5WEA - chains A and B; structure by X-ray diffraction, 3.12 A resolution.

[Chain A]
Molecule: Protein argonaute-2
Source organism: Homo sapiens
Notes: EC 3.1.26.-
Reference sequence: Q9UKV8 (AGO2_HUMAN); numbering as in UniProt (aligned over 1-859)
Sequence (859 residues; each row starts with the number of its first residue):
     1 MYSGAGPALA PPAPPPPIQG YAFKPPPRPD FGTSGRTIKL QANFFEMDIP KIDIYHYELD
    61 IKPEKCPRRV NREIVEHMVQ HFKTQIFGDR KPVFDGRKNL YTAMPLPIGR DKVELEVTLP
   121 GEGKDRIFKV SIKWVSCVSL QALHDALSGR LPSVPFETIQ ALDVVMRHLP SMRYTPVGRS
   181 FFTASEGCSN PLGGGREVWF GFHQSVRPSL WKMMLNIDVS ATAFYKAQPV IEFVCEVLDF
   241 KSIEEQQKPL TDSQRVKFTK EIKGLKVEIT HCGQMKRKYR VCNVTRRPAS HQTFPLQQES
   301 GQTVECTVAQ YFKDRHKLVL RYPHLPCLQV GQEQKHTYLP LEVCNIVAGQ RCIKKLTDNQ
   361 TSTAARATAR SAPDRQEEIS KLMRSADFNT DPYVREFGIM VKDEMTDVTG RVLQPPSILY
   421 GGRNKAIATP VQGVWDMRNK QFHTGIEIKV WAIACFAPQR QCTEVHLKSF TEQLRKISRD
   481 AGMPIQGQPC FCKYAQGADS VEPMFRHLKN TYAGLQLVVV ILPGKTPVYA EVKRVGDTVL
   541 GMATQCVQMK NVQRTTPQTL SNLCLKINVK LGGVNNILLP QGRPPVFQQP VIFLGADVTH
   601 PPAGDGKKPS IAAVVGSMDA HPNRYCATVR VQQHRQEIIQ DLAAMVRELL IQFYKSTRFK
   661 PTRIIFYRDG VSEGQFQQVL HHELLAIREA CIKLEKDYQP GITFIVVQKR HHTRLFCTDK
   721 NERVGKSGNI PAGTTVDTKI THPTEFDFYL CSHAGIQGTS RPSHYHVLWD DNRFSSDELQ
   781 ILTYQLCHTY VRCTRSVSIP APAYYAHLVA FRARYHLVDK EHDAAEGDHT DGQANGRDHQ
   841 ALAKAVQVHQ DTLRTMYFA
Not modelled in the structure: 1-22, 120-126, 151-153, 186-194, 238-248, 271-276, 332-334, 355-361, 602-607, 818-838
Sequence notes: engineered mutation Ala364 (Met in Q9UKV8), Ala365 (Ile in Q9UKV8), Asp387 (Ser in Q9UKV8); conflict Ala824 (Ser in Q9UKV8), Asp828 (Ser in Q9UKV8), Asp831 (Ser in Q9UKV8), Ala834 (Ser in Q9UKV8)
Ligand contacts: phenol (IPH): Leu650, Ile651, Tyr654, Lys660, Pro661, Leu694, Glu695

[Chain B]
Molecule: 8-nt RNA strand
Sequence (8 nucleotides; row label = number of the first residue in the row):
     1 AAAAAAAU

[Interface between chain A and chain B]
Pairs across the interface (55):
  Ala221(A) - A7(B)  sugar contact
  Phe294(A) - U8(B)  sugar contact
  Tyr311(A) - U8(B)  phosphate contact
  Phe312(A) - U8(B)  phosphate contact
  His316(A) - U8(B)  salt bridge to the phosphate
  His336(A) - U8(B)  sugar contact
  Thr337(A) - U8(B)  sugar contact
  Tyr338(A) - U8(B)  hydrogen bond to the sugar
  Ala369(A) - A6(B)  sugar contact
  Gly524(A) - A1(B)  base contact
  Thr526(A) - A1(B)  base contact
  Tyr529(A) - A1(B)  stacking on the base
  Lys533(A) - A1(B)  salt bridge to the phosphate
  Thr544(A) - A1(B)  phosphate contact
  Gln545(A) - A1(B)  hydrogen bond to the phosphate
  Cys546(A) - A1(B)  hydrogen bond to the phosphate
  Cys546(A) - A2(B)  sugar contact
  Val547(A) - A1(B)  phosphate contact
  Val547(A) - A2(B)  phosphate contact
  Gln548(A) - A1(B)  hydrogen bond to the sugar
  Gln548(A) - A2(B)  hydrogen bond to the phosphate
  Asn551(A) - A2(B)  hydrogen bond to the phosphate
  Gln558(A) - A2(B)  base contact
  Thr559(A) - A2(B)  base contact
  Asn562(A) - A2(B)  hydrogen bond to the base
  Asn562(A) - A3(B)  sugar contact
  Leu563(A) - A2(B)  sugar contact
  Lys566(A) - A1(B)  salt bridge to the phosphate
  Lys566(A) - A2(B)  hydrogen bond to the phosphate
  Lys566(A) - A3(B)  salt bridge to the phosphate
  Lys709(A) - A6(B)  salt bridge to the phosphate
  Arg714(A) - A7(B)  salt bridge to the phosphate
  His753(A) - A5(B)  hydrogen bond to the phosphate
  His753(A) - A6(B)  salt bridge to the phosphate
  Ile756(A) - A4(B)  base contact
  Ile756(A) - A5(B)  hydrogen bond to the sugar
  Gln757(A) - A5(B)  hydrogen bond to the sugar
  Gln757(A) - A6(B)  sugar contact
  Thr759(A) - A6(B)  sugar contact
  Ser760(A) - A6(B)  phosphate contact
  Arg761(A) - A6(B)  hydrogen bond to the phosphate
  Arg761(A) - A7(B)  salt bridge to the phosphate
  Tyr790(A) - A4(B)  hydrogen bond to the phosphate
  Arg792(A) - A3(B)  salt bridge to the phosphate
  Arg792(A) - A4(B)  salt bridge to the phosphate
  Cys793(A) - A3(B)  sugar contact
  Cys793(A) - A4(B)  sugar contact
  Arg795(A) - A4(B)  sugar contact
  Val797(A) - A4(B)  phosphate contact
  Val797(A) - A5(B)  phosphate contact
  Ser798(A) - A5(B)  hydrogen bond to the phosphate
  Tyr804(A) - A4(B)  phosphate contact
  Tyr804(A) - A5(B)  hydrogen bond to the phosphate
  Arg812(A) - A1(B)  salt bridge to the phosphate
  Tyr815(A) - A1(B)  base contact
Also at the interface, not in a pair above, chain A (50 interface residues in all): Val308, Arg315, Arg375, Leu522, Lys570, Ala754, Gly755, Gly758, Ser796

[Summary]
Chain A and chain B form an interface of 50 and 8 residues respectively; the contacts include 15 hydrogen
bonds, 11 salt bridges and 1 aromatic stacking contact. Polar pairs include Asn562(A)-A2(B), Tyr338(A)-U8(B)
and Gln548(A)-A1(B). Chain A binds phenol.
Chain A is Protein argonaute-2 (Homo sapiens) and chain B is an 8-nt RNA strand; the structure, Human
Argonaute2 Helix-7 Mutant, was determined by X-ray diffraction.
